Entry 6MMK (electron microscopy, 6.08 A resolution (low resolution: residue-level contacts below are approximate; hydrogen-bond / salt-bridge calls are withheld)); this record covers chains C and D of the 4 polymer chains in the assembly.

# Chain C
Name: Glutamate receptor ionotropic, NMDA 1
From: Rattus norvegicus
UniProtKB: P35439 (NMDZ1_RAT), isoform P35439-5; residues 1-838 here = UniProt positions 1-838
Amino-acid sequence (838 residues; numbered 1 to 838; the number before each row is that of its first residue):
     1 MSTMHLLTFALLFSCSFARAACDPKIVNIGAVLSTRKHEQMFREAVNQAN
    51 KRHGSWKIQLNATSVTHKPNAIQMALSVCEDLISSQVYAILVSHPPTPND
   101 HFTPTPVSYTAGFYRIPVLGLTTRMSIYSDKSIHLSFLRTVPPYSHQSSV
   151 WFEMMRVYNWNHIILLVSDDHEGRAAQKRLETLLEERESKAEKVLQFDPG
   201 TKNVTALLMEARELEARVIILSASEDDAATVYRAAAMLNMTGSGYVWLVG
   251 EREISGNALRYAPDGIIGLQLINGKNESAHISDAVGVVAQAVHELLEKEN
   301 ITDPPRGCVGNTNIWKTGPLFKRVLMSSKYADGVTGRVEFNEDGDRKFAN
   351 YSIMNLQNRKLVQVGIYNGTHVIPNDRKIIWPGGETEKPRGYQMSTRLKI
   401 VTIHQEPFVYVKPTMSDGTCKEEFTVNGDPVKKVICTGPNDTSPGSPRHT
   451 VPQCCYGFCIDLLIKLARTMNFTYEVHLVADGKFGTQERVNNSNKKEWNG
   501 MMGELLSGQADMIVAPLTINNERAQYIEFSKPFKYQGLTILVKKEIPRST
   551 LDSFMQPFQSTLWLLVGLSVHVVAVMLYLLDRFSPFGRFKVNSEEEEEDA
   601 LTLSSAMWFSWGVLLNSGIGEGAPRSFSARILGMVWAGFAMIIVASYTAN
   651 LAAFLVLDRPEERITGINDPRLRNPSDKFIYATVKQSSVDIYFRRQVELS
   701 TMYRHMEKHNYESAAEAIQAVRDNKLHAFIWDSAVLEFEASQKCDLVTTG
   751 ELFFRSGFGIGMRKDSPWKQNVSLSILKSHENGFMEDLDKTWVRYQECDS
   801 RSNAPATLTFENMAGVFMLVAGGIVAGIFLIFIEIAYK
Not modelled in the structure: 1-24, 586-600, 798-806
Cystine bridges: Cys-420/Cys-454, Cys-436/Cys-455
Covalently attached groups: N-acetylglucosamine (NAG) linked to Asn-61, Asn-203, Asn-239, Asn-276, Asn-300, Asn-350, Asn-368, Asn-440, Asn-471, Asn-491, Asn-771
Curated features (UniProtKB/Swiss-Prot):
  - region: Leu-603 to Pro-624 (Pore-forming)
  - binding site (glycine): Pro-516, Thr-518, Arg-523, Ser-688, Asp-732
  - glycosylation (N-linked (GlcNAc...) asparagine): Asn-61, Asn-203, Asn-239, Asn-276, Asn-300, Asn-350, Asn-368, Asn-440, Asn-471, Asn-491, Asn-674, Asn-771

# Chain D
Name: Glutamate receptor ionotropic, NMDA 2A
From: Rattus norvegicus
UniProtKB: Q00959 (NMDE1_RAT); residues 1-837 here = UniProt positions 1-837
Amino-acid sequence (837 residues; each row starts with the number of its first residue):
     1 MGRLGYWTLLVLPALLVWRDPAQNAAAEKGPPALNIAVLLGHSHDVTERE
    51 LRNLWGPEQATGLPLDVNVVALLMNRTDPKSLITHVCDLMSGARIHGLVF
   101 GDDTDQEAVAQMLDFISSQTFIPILGIHGGASMIMADKDPTSTFFQFGAS
   151 IQQQATVMLKIMQDYDWHVFSLVTTIFPGYRDFISFIKTTVDNSFVGWDM
   201 QNVITLDTSFEDAKTQVQLKKIHSSVILLYCSKDEAVLILSEARSLGLTG
   251 YDFFWIVPSLVSGNTELIPKEFPSGLISVSYDDWDYSLEARVRDGLGILT
   301 TAASSMLEKFSYIPEAKASCYGQAEKPETPLHTLHQFMVNVTWDGKDLSF
   351 TEEGYQVHPRLVVIVLNKDREWEKVGKWENQTLSLRHAVWPRYKSFSDCE
   401 PDDNHLSIVTLEEAPFVIVEDIDPLTETCVRNTVPCRKFVKINNSTNEGM
   451 NVKKCCKGFCIDILKKLSRTVKFTYDLYLVTNGKHGKKVNNVWNGMIGEV
   501 VYQRAVMAVGSLTINEERSEVVDFSVPFVETGISVMVSRSNGTVSPSAFL
   551 EPFSASVWVMMFVMLLIVSAIAVFVFEYFSPVGYNRNLAKGKAPHGPSFT
   601 IGKAIWLLWGLVFNNSVPVQNPKGTTSKIMVSVWAFFAVIFLASYTANLA
   651 AFMIQEEFVDQVTGLSDKKFQRPHDYSPPFRFGTVPNGSTERNIRNNYPY
   701 MHQYMTRFNQRGVEDALVSLKTGKLDAFIYDAAVLNYKAGRDEGCKLVTI
   751 GSGYIFATTGYGIALQKGSPWKRQIDLALLQFVGDGEMEELETLWLTGIC
   801 HNEKNEVMSSQLDIDNMAGVFYMLAAAMALSLITFIW
Not modelled in the structure: 1-33, 324-329, 542-543, 580-597
Cystine bridges: Cys-87/Cys-320, Cys-429/Cys-455, Cys-745/Cys-800
Covalently attached groups: N-acetylglucosamine (NAG) linked to Asn-75, Asn-340, Asn-380, Asn-443, Asn-444, Asn-687
Sequence notes: conflict Thr-758 (Ser in Q00959)

# Interface between chain C and chain D
Contacting residue pairs (119):
  Pro-69(C) with Gln-323(D)
  Asn-70(C) with Gly-322(D); Gln-323(D)
  Ala-71(C) with Phe-115(D); Gln-119(D); Gln-323(D)
  Ile-72(C) with Cys-87(D); Gln-119(D); Lys-317(D); Cys-320(D); Gln-323(D)
  Gln-73(C) with Cys-320(D); Tyr-321(D); Gly-322(D)
  Ala-75(C) with Phe-115(D)
  Glu-80(C) with Lys-80(D)
  Thr-105(C) with Phe-115(D)
  Pro-106(C) with Phe-115(D)
  Tyr-109(C) with Gln-111(D); Met-112(D); Phe-115(D)
  Gly-112(C) with Gln-106(D)
  Phe-113(C) with Thr-77(D); Pro-79(D); Gln-106(D); Val-109(D)
  Arg-115(C) with Gln-106(D); Glu-107(D); Phe-177(D)
  Asp-130(C) with Arg-181(D)
  Lys-131(C) with Pro-178(D); Tyr-180(D)
  Ser-132(C) with Ala-136(D); Pro-178(D); Arg-181(D)
  Ile-133(C) with Gln-111(D); Ala-136(D); Asp-137(D)
  Leu-135(C) with Pro-178(D)
  Gly-307(C) with Asp-78(D)
  Cys-308(C) with Asp-78(D); Lys-80(D)
  Val-309(C) with Arg-76(D)
  Thr-312(C) with Thr-77(D)
  Ile-314(C) with Asp-234(D)
  Pro-319(C) with Ser-209(D)
  Lys-322(C) with Ile-176(D)
  Arg-323(C) with Thr-208(D)
  Arg-489(C) with Asn-193(D)
  Asn-494(C) with Phe-186(D); Thr-189(D); Thr-190(D); Asn-193(D)
  Lys-495(C) with Asn-193(D)
  Lys-496(C) with Asn-193(D); Phe-195(D)
  Ser-553(C) with Gln-811(D)
  Phe-558(C) with Ser-810(D); Gln-811(D); Leu-812(D)
  Gln-559(C) with Leu-812(D)
  Leu-565(C) with Phe-821(D)
  Met-576(C) with Met-828(D)
  Phe-583(C) with Phe-835(D)
  Pro-585(C) with Phe-835(D)
  Gly-612(C) with Asn-615(D); Ser-616(D)
  Val-613(C) with Asn-615(D)
  Asn-616(C) with Asn-614(D); Asn-615(D); Ser-616(D)
  Ser-617(C) with Ser-616(D)
  Gly-618(C) with Ser-616(D)
  Ile-619(C) with Ser-616(D)
  Glu-621(C) with Pro-618(D)
  Phe-627(C) with Lys-603(D)
  Ser-628(C) with Thr-834(D)
  Arg-630(C) with Lys-603(D); Trp-606(D)
  Ile-631(C) with Thr-834(D)
  Met-634(C) with Trp-606(D); Trp-609(D)
  Val-635(C) with Leu-824(D); Ala-827(D)
  Ala-637(C) with Asn-615(D)
  Phe-639(C) with Val-820(D); Phe-821(D)
  Met-641(C) with Phe-613(D); Asn-615(D); Leu-642(D)
  Ile-642(C) with Leu-550(D); Tyr-645(D)
  Ser-646(C) with Phe-549(D); Leu-649(D)
  Tyr-647(C) with Gln-811(D)
  Ala-649(C) with Leu-649(D)
  Asn-650(C) with Gln-811(D)
  Ala-653(C) with Met-653(D)
  Phe-654(C) with Val-807(D); Ser-809(D)
  Leu-657(C) with Ile-654(D); Asn-805(D); Val-807(D)
  Pro-670(C) with Thr-797(D); Ile-799(D)
  Arg-671(C) with Gly-740(D); Asp-742(D); Ile-799(D); Cys-800(D)
  Asn-674(C) with Lys-457(D); Tyr-737(D)
  Lys-678(C) with Glu-743(D)
  Val-697(C) with Arg-431(D); Asn-432(D)
  Glu-698(C) with Asn-432(D)
  Ser-700(C) with Val-430(D)
  Thr-701(C) with Lys-457(D)
  Arg-704(C) with Thr-428(D); Val-430(D)
Other interface residues (no listed pair), chain C (90 interface residues in all): Cys-79, Thr-110, Tyr-114, His-171, Gly-310, Thr-561, Ser-569, Val-572, Leu-579, Leu-580, Phe-609, Gly-622, Ala-623, Gly-638, Ala-645, Asp-658, Arg-659, Pro-660, Glu-661, Asp-669
Other interface residues (no listed pair), chain D (85 interface residues in all): Ile-83, Ala-108, Asp-114, Pro-140, Gly-179, Ser-194, Cys-429, Val-617, Arg-741, Cys-745, Leu-794, Met-817

# Overview
90 residues of chain C face 85 of chain D across their interface. Covalently linked N-acetylglucosamine: at
Asn-61(C), Asn-203(C), Asn-239(C), Asn-276(C), Asn-300(C) and Asn-350(C) and 5 more. N-acetylglucosamine is
covalently linked to Asn-75(D), Asn-340(D), Asn-380(D), Asn-443(D), Asn-444(D) and Asn-687(D).
Chain C is Glutamate receptor ionotropic, NMDA 1 and chain D is Glutamate receptor ionotropic, NMDA 2A, both
from Rattus norvegicus; the structure, Diheteromeric NMDA receptor GluN1/GluN2A in the '1-Knuckle'
conformation, in complex with glycine and glutamate, in the ..., was determined by electron microscopy
together with 6MM9, 6MMA, 6MMB, 6MMG, 6MMH, 6MMI and 12 further entries from the same study.
